Entry 8CKM (X-ray diffraction, 2.72 A resolution); this record covers chains A and B.

== Chain A (and B) ==
Protein: Semaphorin-5A
Organism: Homo sapiens
Notes: chain B of this document is another copy of the same molecule, construct and numbering; everything in this record applies to it too
UniProt: Q13591 (SEM5A_HUMAN); numbering as in UniProt (aligned over 652-768)
Amino-acid sequence (125 residues; row label = number of the first residue in the row):
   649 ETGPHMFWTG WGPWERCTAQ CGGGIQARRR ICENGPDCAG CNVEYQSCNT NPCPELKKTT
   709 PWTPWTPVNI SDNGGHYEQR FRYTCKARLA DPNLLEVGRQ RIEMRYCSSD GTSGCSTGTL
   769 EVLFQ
Disordered / not traced: 649-655, 717-723, 756-773 (chain B: 649-654, 718-723, 773)
Differences from the reference sequence: expression tag (649-651, 769-773); conflict G766 (Asp in Q13591), T767 (Gly in Q13591)
UniProt features mapped onto this chain:
  - glycosylation: N717 (N-linked (GlcNAc...) asparagine)
Disulfide bonds: C665-C696, C669-C701, C680-C686
What the authors report for this chain:
  - conformationally variable residues (order/disorder transition): R747, R749
  - mutagenesis - K734E/R747E/R749E, R747E/R749E: abolished binding to heparin
  - mutagenesis - R747E/R749E: abolished binding to CS-E
  - mutagenesis - R747E/R749E: abolished binding to WT CHO cells
  - disease-associated variants - R676C: decreased expression

== Interface between chain A and chain B ==
Cross-chain cystine bridges: C689(A)-C689(B), C733(A)-C733(B)
Pairs across the interface (99; chain A residue first):
  D685(A) with A687(B)
  C686(A) with C686(B); A687(B); G688(B)
  A687(A) with D685(B); C686(B)
  G688(A) with G688(B); C689(B)
  C689(A) with C689(B), disulfide; N690(B), hydrogen bond (side chain-backbone)
  Y693(A) with Y693(B), hydrophobic
  T708(A) with Y731(B)
  P709(A) with Y731(B), hydrogen bond (backbone-side chain)
  W710(A) with Y731(B), hydrogen bond (backbone-side chain); R749(B); E751(B)
  T711(A) with F729(B); Y731(B)
  P712(A) with F729(B)
  W713(A) with E751(B); M752(B); R753(B)
  T714(A) with T714(B); Q727(B)
  H724(A) with Y754(B); C755(B), hydrogen bond (backbone-backbone); S756(B); G759(B), hydrogen bond (side chain-backbone)
  Y725(A) with R753(B); Y754(B), hydrophobic
  E726(A) with M752(B); R753(B), salt bridge; C755(B); C763(B)
  Q727(A) with T714(B); E751(B)
  R728(A) with R749(B); I750(B); E751(B), salt bridge
  F729(A) with T711(B); P712(B), hydrophobic; Q748(B); R749(B); I750(B), hydrophobic
  R730(A) with Q748(B); R749(B), hydrogen bond (backbone-backbone)
  Y731(A) with P709(B), hydrogen bond (side chain-backbone); W710(B); T711(B); Q748(B), hydrogen bond
  T732(A) with V745(B); G746(B), hydrogen bond (backbone-backbone)
  C733(A) with C733(B), disulfide; E744(B)
  K734(A) with L742(B); L743(B); E744(B), hydrogen bond (backbone-backbone)
  A735(A) with L742(B); L743(B), hydrophobic
  R736(A) with L737(B); L742(B), hydrogen bond (backbone-backbone)
  L737(A) with R736(B); L737(B), hydrophobic
  L742(A) with K734(B); A735(B); R736(B), hydrogen bond (backbone-backbone)
  L743(A) with K734(B)
  E744(A) with C733(B); K734(B), hydrogen bond (backbone-backbone)
  V745(A) with T732(B)
  G746(A) with Y731(B); T732(B), hydrogen bond (backbone-backbone)
  R747(A) with R730(B); Y731(B)
  Q748(A) with F729(B); R730(B); Y731(B), hydrogen bond
  R749(A) with W710(B); R728(B); F729(B); R730(B), hydrogen bond (backbone-backbone); T732(B)
  I750(A) with Q727(B); R728(B); F729(B), hydrophobic
  E751(A) with W710(B); W713(B); E726(B); Q727(B); R728(B), salt bridge
  M752(A) with E726(B)
  R753(A) with W713(B); Y725(B); E726(B), salt bridge
  Y754(A) with H724(B); Y725(B), hydrophobic
  C755(A) with H724(B), hydrogen bond (backbone-backbone); Y725(B); E726(B)
Interface residues without a listed pair, chain A (43 interface residues in all): I673, P715
Interface residues without a listed pair, chain B (49 interface residues in all): I673, V691, T708, P715, V716, R747

== In short ==
Chain A and chain B form an interface of 43 and 49 residues respectively; the contacts include 2 disulfide
bonds, 17 hydrogen bonds and 4 salt bridges. Among the polar pairs are E726(A)-R753(B), R728(A)-E751(B) and
C689(A)-N690(B). The paper reports that K734E/R747E/R749E and R747E/R749E of chain A abolish binding to
heparin; conformational variability at R747(A) and R749(A).
Chain A and chain B are both Semaphorin-5A (Homo sapiens); the structure, Semaphorin-5A TSR 3-4 domains, was
determined by X-ray diffraction (same publication as 8CKG, 8CKK and 8CKL).
